6G3B - chains A and B of the 4 polymer chains in the assembly; structure by X-ray diffraction, 1.80 A resolution.

== Chain A (and B) ==
Name: Type II site-specific deoxyribonuclease
Organism: Nostoc sp. PCC 7120
Notes: chain B of this document is another copy of the same molecule, construct and numbering; everything in this record applies to it too
Reference sequence: Q8YYB7 (Q8YYB7_NOSS1); numbering as in UniProt (aligned over 3-230)
Chain sequence (238 residues; each row starts with the number of its first residue):
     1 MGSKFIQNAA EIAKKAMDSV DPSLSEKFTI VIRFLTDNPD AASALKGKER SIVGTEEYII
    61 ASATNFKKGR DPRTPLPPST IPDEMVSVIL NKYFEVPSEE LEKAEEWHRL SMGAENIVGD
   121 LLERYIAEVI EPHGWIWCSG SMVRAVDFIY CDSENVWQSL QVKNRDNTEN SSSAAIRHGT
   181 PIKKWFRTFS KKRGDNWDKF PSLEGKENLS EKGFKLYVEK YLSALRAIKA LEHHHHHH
Not modelled in the structure: 1, 46-50, 232-238 (chain B: 1-2, 46-49, 232-238)
Sequence notes: initiating methionine (1); expression tag (2, 231-238)

== How chain A and chain B interact ==
Residue-residue contacts (86):
  Pro75(A) with Tyr93(B), hydrophobic; Phe94(B), hydrophobic
  Ser79(A) with Lys191(B), hydrogen bond
  Thr80(A) with Ser190(B); Lys191(B)
  Ile81(A) with Arg165(B), hydrogen bond (backbone-side chain); Ser190(B), hydrogen bond (backbone-backbone); Lys192(B); Arg193(B)
  Asp83(A) with Val118(B); Asn164(B), hydrogen bond; Arg187(B), salt bridge
  Glu84(A) with Arg193(B), salt bridge
  Met85(A) with Arg187(B); Glu211(B); Phe214(B), hydrophobic; Lys215(B)
  Val86(A) with Ala114(B), hydrophobic; Glu115(B)
  Val88(A) with Lys215(B); Val218(B), hydrophobic; Glu219(B)
  Ile89(A) with Ala114(B), hydrophobic; Val118(B), hydrophobic; Leu121(B), hydrophobic; Leu222(B), hydrophobic
  Leu90(A) with Leu110(B); Ser111(B)
  Lys92(A) with Leu222(B); Arg226(B)
  Tyr93(A) with Thr74(B), hydrogen bond; Pro75(B); Leu222(B); Leu225(B), hydrophobic; Arg226(B), hydrogen bond (backbone-side chain); Lys229(B), hydrogen bond
  Phe94(A) with Pro75(B), hydrophobic; Pro77(B); Leu110(B), hydrophobic
  Glu95(A) with Arg226(B), salt bridge
  Glu100(A) with Lys103(B), salt bridge; Trp107(B)
  Lys103(A) with Glu100(B), salt bridge
  Ala104(A) with Trp107(B), hydrophobic
  Trp107(A) with Val96(B); Glu100(B); Ala104(B), hydrophobic; Trp107(B), hydrophobic
  His108(A) with His108(B), hydrogen bond; Ser111(B); Met112(B); Glu115(B), salt bridge
  Leu110(A) with Leu90(B); Phe94(B), hydrophobic
  Ser111(A) with Leu90(B); His108(B)
  Met112(A) with His108(B)
  Ala114(A) with Ile89(B), hydrophobic; Leu90(B), hydrophobic
  Glu115(A) with Val86(B); His108(B), salt bridge
  Ile117(A) with Ile89(B), hydrophobic
  Val118(A) with Asp83(B); Ile89(B), hydrophobic
  Asn164(A) with Asp83(B), hydrogen bond
  Arg165(A) with Thr80(B); Ile81(B), hydrogen bond (side chain-backbone)
  Arg187(A) with Asp83(B), salt bridge; Met85(B)
  Ser190(A) with Thr80(B); Ile81(B), hydrogen bond (backbone-backbone)
  Lys191(A) with Ile81(B)
  Lys192(A) with Ile81(B)
  Arg193(A) with Ile81(B); Glu84(B), salt bridge
  Glu211(A) with Met85(B)
  Phe214(A) with Met85(B), hydrophobic
  Lys215(A) with Met85(B)
  Glu219(A) with Val88(B)
  Leu222(A) with Ile89(B), hydrophobic; Tyr93(B), hydrophobic
  Leu225(A) with Tyr93(B), hydrophobic
  Arg226(A) with Lys92(B), hydrogen bond (side chain-backbone); Tyr93(B), hydrogen bond (side chain-backbone); Glu95(B), salt bridge
  Lys229(A) with Tyr93(B)
Interface residues without a listed pair, chain A (50 interface residues in all): Thr74, Leu76, Pro77, Val96, Leu121, Thr188, Phe189, Val218
Interface residues without a listed pair, chain B (50 interface residues in all): Leu76, Pro82, Ile117, Thr188, Ser223

== Overview ==
Chain A and chain B each contribute 50 residues to their interface; the contacts include 13 hydrogen bonds and
10 salt bridges. Polar pairs include Asp83(A)-Arg187(B), Glu84(A)-Arg193(B) and Glu95(A)-Arg226(B).
Both chains are Type II site-specific deoxyribonuclease (Nostoc sp. PCC 7120). Entry 6G3B (AvaII restriction
endonuclease in complex with an RNA/DNA hybrid) was determined by X-ray diffraction.
